6TXW - chains A and B; structure by X-ray diffraction, 1.15 A resolution.

[Chain A (and B)]
Protein: Transthyretin
Source organism: Homo sapiens
Notes: chain B of this document is another copy of the same molecule, construct and numbering; everything in this record applies to it too
UniProtKB: P02766 (TTHY_HUMAN); residues 10-125 here correspond to UniProt positions 30-145 (UniProt number = residue number + 20)
Sequence (116 residues; row label = number of the first residue in the row):
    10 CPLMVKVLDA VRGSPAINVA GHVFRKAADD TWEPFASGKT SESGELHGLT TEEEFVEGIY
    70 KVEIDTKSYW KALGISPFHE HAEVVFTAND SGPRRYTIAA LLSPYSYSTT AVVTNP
Sequence notes: engineered mutation G30 (Val50 in P02766)
Residues lining bound ligands: Tolcapone (TCW): K15, L17, T106, A108, A109, L110, S117, T118, T119, V121
What the authors report for this chain:
  - binding site for Tolcapone: K15, L17, A108, L110, S117, T119
  - contacts within the chain: K15-E54
  - disease-associated variants - V30G: decreased stability
  - disease-associated variants - V30G (Kd 110 nM): decreased binding to Tolcapone

[Chain A / chain B interface]
Contacting residue pairs - 40 pairs, chain A then chain B:
  F87(A) - F95(B)
  F87(A) - T96(B)
  F87(A) - Y105(B)  hydrophobic
  F87(A) - I107(B)  hydrophobic
  F87(A) - A120(B)  hydrophobic
  H88(A) - V93(B)
  H88(A) - V94(B)
  H88(A) - T118(B)
  E89(A) - V94(B)  hydrogen bond (backbone-backbone)
  E89(A) - T96(B)  hydrogen bond
  H90(A) - E92(B)  salt bridge
  H90(A) - V94(B)
  E92(A) - H90(B)  salt bridge
  E92(A) - E92(B)
  E92(A) - Y116(B)  hydrogen bond (backbone-side chain)
  V93(A) - H88(B)
  V94(A) - H88(B)
  V94(A) - E89(B)  hydrogen bond (backbone-backbone)
  V94(A) - H90(B)
  F95(A) - F87(B)  hydrophobic
  T96(A) - E89(B)  hydrogen bond
  Y105(A) - F87(B)  hydrophobic
  I107(A) - F87(B)  hydrophobic
  Y114(A) - T119(B)  hydrogen bond (backbone-side chain)
  Y114(A) - A120(B)  hydrogen bond (backbone-backbone)
  Y114(A) - V122(B)  hydrophobic
  S115(A) - T118(B)  hydrogen bond (side chain-backbone)
  S115(A) - T119(B)
  Y116(A) - E92(B)  hydrogen bond (side chain-backbone)
  Y116(A) - S117(B)  hydrogen bond (backbone-side chain)
  Y116(A) - T118(B)  hydrogen bond (backbone-backbone)
  S117(A) - Y116(B)
  S117(A) - S117(B)  hydrogen bond
  T118(A) - S115(B)  hydrogen bond (backbone-side chain)
  T118(A) - Y116(B)  hydrogen bond (backbone-backbone)
  T119(A) - Y114(B)  hydrogen bond (side chain-backbone)
  T119(A) - S115(B)  hydrogen bond
  A120(A) - F87(B)  hydrophobic
  A120(A) - Y114(B)  hydrogen bond (backbone-backbone)
  V122(A) - Y114(B)  hydrophobic
Interface residues without a listed pair, chain A (21 interface residues in all): I68, K76
Interface residues without a listed pair, chain B (20 interface residues in all): I68

[Summary]
The interface between chain A and chain B involves 21 residues on one side and 20 on the other; the contacts
include 17 hydrogen bonds and 2 salt bridges. Among the polar pairs are H90(A)-E92(B), E89(A)-T96(B) and
E92(A)-Y116(B). The paper reports a binding site for Tolcapone at K15(A), L17(A) and A108(A) among others;
V30G of chain A reduces stability.
Both chains are Transthyretin (Homo sapiens). Entry 6TXW (V30G Transthyretin structure in complex with
Tolcalpone) was determined by X-ray diffraction (same publication as 6TXV and 6XTK).
